Entry 5KJ8 (X-ray diffraction, 4.10 A resolution (low resolution: residue-level contacts below are approximate; hydrogen-bond / salt-bridge calls are withheld)); this record covers chains A and C of the 5 polymer chains in the assembly.

== Chain A ==
Protein: Vesicle-associated membrane protein 3
From: Rattus norvegicus
UniProt: P63025 (VAMP3_RAT); residues 27-89 here correspond to UniProt positions 14-76 (UniProt number = residue number - 13)
Amino-acid sequence (63 residues; numbered 27 to 89; the number before each row is that of its first residue):
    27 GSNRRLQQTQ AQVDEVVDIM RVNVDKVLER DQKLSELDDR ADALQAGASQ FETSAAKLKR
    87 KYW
Construct notes: conflict Ala-37 (Asn24 in P63025)
UniProt features mapped onto this chain:
  - site ((Microbial infection) Cleavage): Asp-57, Gln-58, Lys-59, Leu-60, Gln-76, Phe-77
  - cross-link (Glycyl lysine isopeptide (Lys-Gly)): Lys-83 (interchain with G-Cter in ubiquitin), Lys-85 (interchain with G-Cter in ubiquitin)

== Chain C ==
Protein: Synaptosomal-associated protein 25
From: Rattus norvegicus
UniProt: P60881 (SNP25_RAT), isoform P60881-2; numbering as in UniProt (aligned over 9-83)
Amino-acid sequence (75 residues; row label = number of the first residue in the row):
     9 NELEEMQRRA DQLADESLES TRRMLQLVEE SKDAGIRTLV MLDEQGEQLD RVEEGMNHIN
    69 QDMKEAEKNL KDLGK
Disordered / not traced: 83

== Interface between chain A and chain C ==
Pairs across the interface (5; chain A residue first):
  Arg-56(A) / Gln-53(C)
  Arg-56(A) / Leu-57(C)
  Leu-70(A) / Met-64(C)
  Phe-77(A) / Met-71(C)
  Tyr-88(A) / Leu-81(C)
Also at the interface, not in a pair above, chain A (5 interface residues in all): Leu-60
Also at the interface, not in a pair above, chain C (8 interface residues in all): Leu-50, Ala-74, Leu-78

== In short ==
The interface between chain A and chain C involves 5 residues on one side and 8 on the other.
Here chain A is Vesicle-associated membrane protein 3 and chain C is Synaptosomal-associated protein 25, both
from Rattus norvegicus. Entry 5KJ8 (Structure of the Ca2+-bound synaptotagmin-1 SNARE complex (long unit cell
form) - from synchrotron diffraction) was determined by X-ray diffraction (same publication as 5KJ7).
